6LKE - chains A and B; structure by X-ray diffraction, 3.00 A resolution.

== Chain A (and B) ==
Molecule: Kynurenine 3-monooxygenase
From: Rattus norvegicus
Notes: EC 1.14.13.9; chain B of this document is another copy of the same molecule, construct and numbering; everything in this record applies to it too
Reference sequence: O88867 (KMO_RAT); numbering as in UniProt (aligned over 1-478)
Chain sequence (495 residues; row label = number of the first residue in the row; numbers below 1 keep their minus sign (Gly-1 is residue -1)):
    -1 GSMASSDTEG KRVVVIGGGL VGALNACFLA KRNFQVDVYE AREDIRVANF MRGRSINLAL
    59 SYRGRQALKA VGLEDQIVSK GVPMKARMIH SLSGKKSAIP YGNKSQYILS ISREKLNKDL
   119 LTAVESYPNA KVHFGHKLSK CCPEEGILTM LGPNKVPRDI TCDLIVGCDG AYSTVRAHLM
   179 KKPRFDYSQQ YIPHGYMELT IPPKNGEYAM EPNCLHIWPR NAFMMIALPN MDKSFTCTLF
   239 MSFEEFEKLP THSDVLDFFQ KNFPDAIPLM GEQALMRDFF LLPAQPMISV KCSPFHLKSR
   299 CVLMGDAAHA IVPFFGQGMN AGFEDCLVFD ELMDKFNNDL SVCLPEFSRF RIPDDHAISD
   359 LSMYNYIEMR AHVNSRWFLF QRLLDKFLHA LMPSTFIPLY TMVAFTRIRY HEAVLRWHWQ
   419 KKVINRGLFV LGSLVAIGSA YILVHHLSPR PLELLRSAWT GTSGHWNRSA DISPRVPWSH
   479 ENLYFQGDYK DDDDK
Disordered / not traced: -1 to 5, 47-51, 140-144, 444-493 (chain B: -1 to 5, 47-52, 142-143, 435-493)
Sequence notes: expression tag (-1 to 0, 479-493)
Ligand contacts:
  - EGU (4-chloranyl-2-[[5-chloranyl-2-(5-methoxy-1,3-dihydroisoindol-2-yl)-1,3-thiazol-4-yl]carbonyl-methyl-amino]-5-fluoranyl-benzoic acid): Asn55, Ala57, Arg85, Tyr99, Ile106, Leu213, Ile215, Met222, Ile224, Leu226, Thr236, Phe238, Pro311, Phe312, Phe313, Gly314, Asn363, Phe376, Tyr398, Ala402
  - FAD (flavin-adenine dinucleotide): Ile14, Gly15, Gly16, Gly17, Leu18, Val19, Gly20, Tyr37, Glu38, Ala39, Arg40, Arg52, Ser53, Leu56, Ala57, Arg111, His134, Lys135, Leu136, Cys166, Asp167, Gly168, Thr172, Tyr194, Met302, Gly303, Asp304, Pro311, Gly314, Gln315, Gly316, Met317, Asn318
Swiss-Prot annotation at these positions:
  - binding site (FAD): Val19, Tyr37 to Arg40, Ala57, Arg111, Leu136, Thr172, Asp304, Met317, Asn318
  - binding site (L-kynurenine): Arg85, Tyr99, Asn363, Tyr398
Reported in the primary citation:
  - conformationally variable residues (side-chain flip): Met222, Met367, Tyr398
  - binding site for EGU: Met222, Tyr398
  - self-association interface (contacts with another copy of this molecule): Phe183 to Tyr189
  - mutagenesis - Y185P: abolished catalytic activity
  - mutagenesis - R380A: unchanged catalytic activity on kynurenine
  - mutagenesis - D184A, Y185P, Q187A: decreased binding to Kynurenine 3-monooxygenase (chain A)

== Interface between chain A and chain B ==
Residue-residue contacts (24):
  Met178(A) - Met178(B)  hydrophobic
  Met178(A) - Gln187(B)  hydrogen bond (backbone-side chain)
  Arg182(A) - Tyr189(B)
  Phe183(A) - Gln187(B)  hydrogen bond (backbone-side chain)
  Phe183(A) - Tyr189(B)
  Asp184(A) - Gln187(B)
  Asp184(A) - Gln188(B)
  Asp184(A) - Tyr189(B)  hydrogen bond (side chain-backbone)
  Tyr185(A) - Tyr185(B)  hydrophobic
  Tyr185(A) - Ser186(B)
  Tyr185(A) - Gln187(B)  hydrogen bond (backbone-backbone)
  Ser186(A) - Tyr185(B)
  Ser186(A) - Ser186(B)
  Gln187(A) - Met178(B)  hydrogen bond (side chain-backbone)
  Gln187(A) - Phe183(B)  hydrogen bond (side chain-backbone)
  Gln187(A) - Asp184(B)
  Gln187(A) - Tyr185(B)  hydrogen bond (backbone-backbone)
  Gln188(A) - Asp184(B)
  Tyr189(A) - Arg182(B)  hydrogen bond (backbone-side chain)
  Tyr189(A) - Phe183(B)
  Tyr189(A) - Asp184(B)  hydrogen bond (backbone-side chain)
  Ile190(A) - Arg182(B)  hydrogen bond (backbone-side chain)
  Pro191(A) - Arg182(B)
  Phe241(A) - Arg182(B)
Also at the interface, not in a pair above, chain A (15 interface residues in all): Ala175, Lys179, Lys180
Also at the interface, not in a pair above, chain B (12 interface residues in all): Ala175, Lys179, Lys180
Interface features reported in the paper:
  - hot spots on chain B (mutagenesis) - Y185P, Q187A: decreased binding to Kynurenine 3-monooxygenase (chain B)

== Overview ==
The interface between chain A and chain B involves 15 residues on one side and 12 on the other; the contacts
include 10 hydrogen bonds. Among the polar pairs are Met178(A)-Gln187(B), Phe183(A)-Gln187(B) and
Asp184(A)-Tyr189(B). From the paper: a binding site for EGU at Met222(A) and Tyr398(A); D184A, Y185P and Q187A
of chain A reduce binding to Kynurenine 3-monooxygenase (chain A); 6 substitutions were tested in all.
Chain A and chain B are both Kynurenine 3-monooxygenase (Rattus norvegicus); the structure, in meso
full-length rat KMO in complex with an inhibitor identified via DNA-encoded chemical library screening, was
determined by X-ray diffraction together with 6LKD from the same study.
